Entry 4MD5 (X-ray diffraction, 1.65 A resolution); this record covers chains A and B of the 3 polymer chains in the assembly.

# Chain A
Name: HLA class II histocompatibility antigen, DR alpha chain
From: Homo sapiens
Notes: fragment: Extracellular Domain
Reference sequence: P01903 (DRA_HUMAN); residues 1-181 here correspond to UniProt positions 26-206 (UniProt number = residue number + 25)
Amino-acid sequence (189 residues; each row starts with the number of its first residue):
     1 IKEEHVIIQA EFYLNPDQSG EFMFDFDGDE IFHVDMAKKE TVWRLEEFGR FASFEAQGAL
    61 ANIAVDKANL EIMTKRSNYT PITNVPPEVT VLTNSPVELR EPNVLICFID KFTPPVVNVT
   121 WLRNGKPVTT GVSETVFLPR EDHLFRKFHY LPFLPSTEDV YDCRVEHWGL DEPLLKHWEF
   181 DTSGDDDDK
Disordered / not traced: 1-2, 183-189
Disulfide bonds: Cys107-Cys163
Glycans and other covalent adducts: N-acetylglucosamine (NAG) linked to Asn78, Asn118
Sequence notes: expression tag (182-189)
Swiss-Prot annotation at these positions:
  - region: Glu179 to Asp181 (Connecting peptide)
  - site: Gln9 (Self- and pathogen-derived peptide antigen), Gly49 (Self-peptide antigen), Phe51 (Self- and pathogen-derived peptide antigen), Ala52 (Self-peptide antigen), Ser53 (Self- and pathogen-derived peptide antigen), Glu55 (Pathogen-derived peptide antigen), Asn62 (Self- and pathogen-derived peptide antigen), Asn69 (Pathogen-derived peptide antigen), Arg76 (Self- and pathogen-derived peptide antigen)
  - glycosylation (N-linked (GlcNAc...) asparagine): Asn78, Asn118

# Chain B
Name: HLA class II histocompatibility antigen, DRB1-4 beta chain
From: Homo sapiens
Notes: fragment: Extracellular Domain
Reference sequence: P13760 (2B14_HUMAN); residues 1-190 here correspond to UniProt positions 30-219 (UniProt number = residue number + 29)
Amino-acid sequence (200 residues; each row starts with the number of its first residue; numbers below 1 keep their minus sign (Gly-1 is residue -1)):
    -1 GSGDTRPRFL EQVKHECHFF NGTERVRFLD RYFYHQEEYV RFDSDVGEYR AVTELGRPDA
    59 EYWNSQKDLL EQRRAAVDTY CRHNYGVVES FTVQRRVYPE VTVYPAKTQP LQHHNLLVCS
   119 VNGFYPGSIE VRWFRNGQEE KTGVVSTGLI QNGDWTFQTL VMLETVPRSG EVYTCQVEHP
   179 SLTSPLTVEW RATGGDDDDK
Disordered / not traced: -1 to 1, 192-198
Disulfide bonds: Cys15-Cys79, Cys117-Cys173
Glycans and other covalent adducts: N-acetylglucosamine (NAG) linked to Asn19
Sequence notes: expression tag (-1 to 0, 191-198); variant Arg71 (Lys100 in P13760), Val86 (Gly115 in P13760)
From the paper describing this entry:
  - contacts within the chain: Val11-His13 (hydrophobic contact)

# How chain A and chain B interact
Residue-residue contacts - 122 pairs, chain A then chain B:
  Glu3(A) with His16(B), salt bridge; Phe17(B); Phe18(B)
  Glu4(A) with Phe17(B), hydrogen bond (backbone-backbone); Asn19(B); Gly20(B), hydrogen bond (side chain-backbone)
  His5(A) with Cys15(B); His16(B); Phe17(B), hydrogen bond (backbone-backbone); Val91(B)
  Val6(A) with Cys15(B); His16(B)
  Ile7(A) with His13(B); Glu14(B); Cys15(B), hydrogen bond (backbone-backbone); Phe17(B), hydrophobic; Val86(B), hydrophobic
  Ile8(A) with Lys12(B); His13(B); Glu14(B)
  Gln9(A) with Val11(B); Lys12(B); His13(B), hydrogen bond (backbone-backbone); Tyr78(B), hydrogen bond
  Ala10(A) with Val11(B)
  Glu11(A) with Gln10(B); Val11(B), hydrogen bond (backbone-backbone); His13(B), salt bridge
  Phe12(A) with Leu8(B), hydrophobic; Glu9(B)
  Tyr13(A) with Phe7(B); Leu8(B); Glu9(B), hydrogen bond (backbone-backbone)
  Leu14(A) with Arg6(B); Phe7(B)
  Asn15(A) with Arg6(B); Phe7(B), hydrogen bond (backbone-backbone)
  Pro16(A) with Arg4(B); Pro5(B); Arg6(B)
  Asp17(A) with Arg6(B), salt bridge
  Phe24(A) with Tyr78(B); Asn82(B)
  Phe26(A) with Thr90(B); Val91(B); Tyr123(B); Trp153(B), hydrophobic
  Asp27(A) with Gln149(B)
  Gly28(A) with Gln149(B), hydrogen bond (backbone-side chain)
  Asp29(A) with Tyr123(B); Gln149(B), hydrogen bond; Trp153(B), hydrogen bond (side chain-backbone)
  Glu30(A) with Trp153(B), hydrogen bond (backbone-side chain)
  Arg44(A) with Gly151(B), hydrogen bond (side chain-backbone); Asp152(B); Trp153(B)
  Leu45(A) with Arg93(B)
  Phe48(A) with Phe89(B), hydrophobic; Trp153(B)
  Phe51(A) with Phe89(B), hydrophobic
  Ala52(A) with Val85(B), hydrophobic
  Asp66(A) with Glu9(B); Val11(B)
  Leu70(A) with Phe7(B); Leu8(B); Glu9(B); Tyr32(B), hydrophobic
  Met73(A) with Glu9(B); Tyr32(B), hydrophobic; Tyr37(B); Leu53(B), hydrophobic; Asp57(B)
  Thr74(A) with Phe7(B); Tyr32(B)
  Arg76(A) with Leu53(B), hydrogen bond (side chain-backbone); Pro56(B); Asp57(B), salt bridge
  Ser77(A) with Tyr32(B), hydrogen bond
  Tyr79(A) with Phe7(B)
  Thr80(A) with Phe7(B); Tyr32(B), hydrogen bond (backbone-side chain); His33(B), hydrogen bond (backbone-side chain)
  Pro81(A) with Pro5(B), hydrophobic; Arg6(B); Phe7(B), hydrophobic; His33(B)
  Ile82(A) with Arg6(B), hydrogen bond (backbone-backbone); Leu8(B), hydrophobic; His33(B), hydrogen bond (backbone-side chain); Gln34(B)
  Leu92(A) with Ile148(B), hydrophobic; Gln156(B)
  Thr93(A) with Gln156(B), hydrogen bond (backbone-side chain)
  Asn94(A) with Asn120(B), hydrogen bond (backbone-side chain); Asn150(B); Gln156(B)
  Ser95(A) with Asn120(B)
  Pro96(A) with Ser118(B); Asn120(B)
  Ile106(A) with Asn150(B)
  Thr113(A) with Leu8(B); Gln34(B)
  Pro139(A) with Lys12(B)
  Arg140(A) with Lys12(B), hydrogen bond (backbone-side chain)
  Asp142(A) with Gln34(B)
  His143(A) with Gln10(B), hydrogen bond (backbone-side chain); Lys12(B), hydrogen bond; Arg29(B); Phe31(B); Gln34(B)
  Leu144(A) with Gln34(B)
  Phe145(A) with Leu8(B), hydrophobic; Gln10(B)
  Arg146(A) with Gln149(B), hydrogen bond
  Phe148(A) with Gln149(B); Asn150(B); Gly151(B)
  Tyr150(A) with Asn150(B), hydrogen bond (side chain-backbone); Gly151(B); Asp152(B)
  Trp168(A) with Asp2(B); Arg6(B)
Also at the interface, not in a pair above, chain A (60 interface residues in all): Ile31, Glu47, Asn62, Asn69, Pro114, Pro115, Thr135
Also at the interface, not in a pair above, chain B (50 interface residues in all): Tyr30, Gly54, Tyr83, Thr100, Phe155

# In short
60 residues of chain A face 50 of chain B across their interface; the contacts include 27 hydrogen bonds and 4
salt bridges. Among the polar pairs are Glu3(A)-His16(B), Glu11(A)-His13(B) and Asp17(A)-Arg6(B). Covalently
linked N-acetylglucosamine: at Asn78(A) and Asn118(A). Covalently linked N-acetylglucosamine: at Asn19(B).
From the paper: contacts within the chain involving His13(B) and Val11(B).
Here chain A is HLA class II histocompatibility antigen, DR alpha chain and chain B is HLA class II
histocompatibility antigen, DRB1-4 beta chain, both from Homo sapiens. Entry 4MD5 (Immune Receptor) was
determined by X-ray diffraction together with 4MCY, 4MCZ, 4MD0, 4MD4, 4MDI and 4MDJ from the same study.
